1XKM - chains B and C of the 4 polymer chains in the assembly; structure by solution NMR.

Chain B:
Name: Distinctin chain B
Chain sequence (25 residues; each row starts with the number of its first residue):
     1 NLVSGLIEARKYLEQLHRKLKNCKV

Chain C:
Name: Distinctin chain A
Chain sequence (22 residues; numbered 1 to 22; the number before each row is that of its first residue):
     1 ENREVPPGFTALIKTLRKCKII

Chain B / chain C interface:
Pairs across the interface (13; chain B residue first):
  L2(B) - E1(C)
  L2(B) - N2(C)
  L2(B) - R3(C)
  G5(B) - E1(C)
  L6(B) - E1(C)
  L6(B) - R3(C)
  L6(B) - E4(C)
  A9(B) - V5(C)
  Y12(B) - F9(C)
  Y12(B) - I13(C)
  Y12(B) - R17(C)
  L13(B) - V5(C)
  L13(B) - F9(C)
Other interface residues (no listed pair), chain B (8 interface residues in all): V3, L16
Other interface residues (no listed pair), chain C (9 interface residues in all): T10

Summary:
8 residues of chain B face 9 of chain C across their interface.
Here chain B is Distinctin chain B and chain C is Distinctin chain A. Entry 1XKM (NMR structure of
antimicrobial peptide distinctin in water) was determined by solution NMR.
